Entry 7T22 (electron microscopy, 4.20 A resolution (low resolution: residue-level contacts below are approximate; hydrogen-bond / salt-bridge calls are withheld)); this record covers chains A and F of the 10 polymer chains in the assembly.

Chain A (and F):
Name: Replicative DNA helicase
Source organism: Escherichia coli K-12
Notes: EC 3.6.4.12; chain F of this document is another copy of the same molecule, construct and numbering; everything in this record applies to it too
UniProtKB: P0ACB0 (DNAB_ECOLI); residues 1-471 here = UniProt positions 1-471
Chain sequence (471 residues; each row starts with the number of its first residue):
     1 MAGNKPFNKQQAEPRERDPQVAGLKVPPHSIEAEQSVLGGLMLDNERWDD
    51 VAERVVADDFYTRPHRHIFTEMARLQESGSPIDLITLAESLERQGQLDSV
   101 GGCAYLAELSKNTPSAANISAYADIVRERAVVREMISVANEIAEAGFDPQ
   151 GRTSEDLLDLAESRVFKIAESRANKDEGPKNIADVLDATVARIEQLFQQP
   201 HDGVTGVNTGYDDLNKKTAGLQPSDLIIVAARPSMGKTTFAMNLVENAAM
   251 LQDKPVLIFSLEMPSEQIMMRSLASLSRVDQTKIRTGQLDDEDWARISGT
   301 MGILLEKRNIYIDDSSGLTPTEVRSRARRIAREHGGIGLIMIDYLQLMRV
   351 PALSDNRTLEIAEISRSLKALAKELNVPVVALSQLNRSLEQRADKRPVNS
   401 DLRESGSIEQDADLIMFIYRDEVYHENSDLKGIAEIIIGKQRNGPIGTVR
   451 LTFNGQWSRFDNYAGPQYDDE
Unresolved in the structure: 1-23
Differences from the reference sequence: engineered mutation Cys103 (Phe in P0ACB0)
Swiss-Prot annotation at these positions:
  - binding site (ATP): Ser234, Lys237, Thr238, Arg442
  - mutagenesis: Pro81 (P81H: About 100-fold increased survival following 3000 Gy ionizing radiation), Ala130 (A130V: In dnaB8, dnaB43, dnaB454; temperature sensitive, no DNA replication at 42 degrees Celsius in vivo, in vitro decreased helicase activity at 30, at 42 degrees Celius almost no helicase, no ...), Met242 (M242I: In dnaB70; temperature sensitive, no DNA replication at 42 degrees Celsius in vivo, in vitro 25% helicase activity at 30, further decreased helicase at 42 degrees Celius, low ATPase activity ...), Gly299 (G299D: In dnaB252; temperature sensitive, no DNA replication at 42 degrees Celsius in vivo, in vitro no change in pRNA synthesis, 5'-3' helicase activity or ATPase at either temperature)
Ligand contacts: ADP (adenosine-5'-diphosphate): Lys440, Gln441, Arg442, Asn443, Gly444, Pro445

How chain A and chain F interact:
Contacting residue pairs (57; chain A residue first):
  Lys25(A) - Phe147(F)
  Val26(A) - Phe147(F)
  Glu128(A) - Ser154(F)
  Val132(A) - Gly146(F)
  Met135(A) - Leu157(F)
  Met135(A) - Leu158(F)
  Ile136(A) - Gly146(F)
  Ile136(A) - Phe147(F)
  Ala139(A) - Ala139(F)
  Ala139(A) - Ala143(F)
  Ile142(A) - Met135(F)
  Ala143(A) - Ile136(F)
  Ala143(A) - Ala139(F)
  Glu144(A) - Lys25(F)
  Gly146(A) - Val132(F)
  Gly146(A) - Ile136(F)
  Phe147(A) - Lys25(F)
  Phe147(A) - Val26(F)
  Phe147(A) - Pro27(F)
  Phe147(A) - Pro28(F)
  Phe147(A) - Ile136(F)
  Thr153(A) - Glu128(F)
  Ser154(A) - Glu128(F)
  Glu155(A) - Arg172(F)
  Leu157(A) - Met135(F)
  Leu158(A) - Met135(F)
  Leu158(A) - Ile168(F)
  Leu158(A) - Arg172(F)
  Asp159(A) - Arg172(F)
  Glu162(A) - Val165(F)
  Glu162(A) - Ala169(F)
  Val165(A) - Glu162(F)
  Ile168(A) - Leu158(F)
  Ala169(A) - Glu162(F)
  Glu262(A) - Asp470(F)
  Glu262(A) - Glu471(F)
  Glu266(A) - Arg192(F)
  Met269(A) - Ile182(F)
  Met269(A) - Val185(F)
  Met269(A) - Leu186(F)
  Met269(A) - Thr189(F)
  Arg285(A) - Leu196(F)
  Met301(A) - Val190(F)
  Leu304(A) - Ile182(F)
  Leu305(A) - Ala183(F)
  Arg308(A) - Ile182(F)
  Ile310(A) - Asn181(F)
  Ile310(A) - Ile182(F)
  Ile312(A) - Lys180(F)
  Ile312(A) - Val185(F)
  Ser316(A) - Ile446(F)
  Arg326(A) - Glu177(F)
  Arg329(A) - Glu177(F)
  Tyr344(A) - Glu471(F)
  Leu347(A) - Glu471(F)
  Ser354(A) - Ser400(F)
  Asp355(A) - Arg392(F)
Interface residues without a listed pair, chain A (49 interface residues in all): Pro27, Pro28, Asn140, Arg172, Ser265, Met270, Ile284, Tyr311, Asp313, Pro351
Interface residues without a listed pair, chain F (47 interface residues in all): Val131, Asn140, Ile142, Thr153, Ala161, Asn174, Lys175, Asp176, Gly178, Pro179, Ile193

In short:
49 residues of chain A and 47 residues of chain F are in contact. Ligands of chain A: ADP. From UniProt: 4
ATP-binding residues and 4 mutagenesis sites on chain A.
Chain A and chain F are both Replicative DNA helicase (Escherichia coli K-12); the structure, E. coli DnaB
bound to three DnaG C-terminal domains, ssDNA, ADP and AlF4, was determined by electron microscopy.
